Entry 7TW5 (electron microscopy, 5.70 A resolution (low resolution: residue-level contacts below are approximate; hydrogen-bond / salt-bridge calls are withheld)); this record covers chains B and H of the 5 polymer chains in the assembly.

# Chain B
Name: Band 3 anion transport protein
Organism: Homo sapiens
Reference sequence: P02730 (B3AT_HUMAN); numbering as in UniProt (aligned over 1-911)
Sequence (911 residues; row label = number of the first residue in the row):
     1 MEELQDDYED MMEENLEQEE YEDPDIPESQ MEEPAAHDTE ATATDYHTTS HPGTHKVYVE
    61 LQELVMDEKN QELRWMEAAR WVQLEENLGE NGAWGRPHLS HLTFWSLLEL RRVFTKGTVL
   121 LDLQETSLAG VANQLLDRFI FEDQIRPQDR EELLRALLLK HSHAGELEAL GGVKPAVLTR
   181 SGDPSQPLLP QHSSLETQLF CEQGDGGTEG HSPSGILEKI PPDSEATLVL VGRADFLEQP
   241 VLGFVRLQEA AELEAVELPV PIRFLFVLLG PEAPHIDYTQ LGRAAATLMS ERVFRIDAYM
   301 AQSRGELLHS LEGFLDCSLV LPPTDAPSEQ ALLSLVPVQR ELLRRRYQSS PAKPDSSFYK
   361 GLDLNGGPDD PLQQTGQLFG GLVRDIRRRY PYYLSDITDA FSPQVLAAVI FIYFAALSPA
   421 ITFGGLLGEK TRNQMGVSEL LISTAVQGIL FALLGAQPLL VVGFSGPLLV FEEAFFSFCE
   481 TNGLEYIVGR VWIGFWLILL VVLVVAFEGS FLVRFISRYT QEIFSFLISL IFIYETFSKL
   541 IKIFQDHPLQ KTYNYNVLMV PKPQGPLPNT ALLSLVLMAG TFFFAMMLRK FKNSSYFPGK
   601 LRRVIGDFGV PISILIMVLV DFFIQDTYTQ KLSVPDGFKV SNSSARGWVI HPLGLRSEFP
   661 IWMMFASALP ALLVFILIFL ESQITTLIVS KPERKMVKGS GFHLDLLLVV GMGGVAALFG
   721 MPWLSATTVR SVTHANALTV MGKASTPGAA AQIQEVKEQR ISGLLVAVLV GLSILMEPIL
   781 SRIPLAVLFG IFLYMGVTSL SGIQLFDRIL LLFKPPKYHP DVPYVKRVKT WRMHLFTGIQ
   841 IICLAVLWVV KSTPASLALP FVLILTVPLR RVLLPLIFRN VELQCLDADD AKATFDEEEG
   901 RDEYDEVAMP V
Not modelled in the structure: 1-54, 203-210, 358-368, 744-750, 895-911
Curated features (UniProtKB/Swiss-Prot):
  - region: Glu13 to Met31 (Microbial infection: Interaction with P.falciparum (isolate K1) FBPA), Ala176 to Ser185 (Interaction with ANK1)
  - site: Lys590 (Important for anion transport), Glu681 (Important for anion-proton cotransport)
  - modified residue: Met1 (N-acetylmethionine), Tyr8 (Phosphotyrosine), Tyr21 (Phosphotyrosine), Tyr46 (Phosphotyrosine), Ser185 (Phosphoserine), Ser350 (Phosphoserine), Tyr359 (Phosphotyrosine), Tyr904 (Phosphotyrosine)
  - lipidation: Cys843 (S-palmitoyl cysteine)
  - glycosylation: Asn642 (N-linked (GlcNAc...) (complex) asparagine)
  - natural variant: Glu40 (E40K: Found in patients with hemolytic anemia; uncertain significance), Lys56 (K56E: In Di(a)/Memphis-II antigen), Glu90 (E90K: In SPH4), Gly130 (G130R: In SPH4), Pro147 (P147S: In SPH4), Ala285 (A285D: In SPH4), Pro327 (P327R: In SPH4), Ala400 to Ala408 (deletion: In SAO and DRTA4), Glu429 (E429D: In NFLD+ antigen), Arg432 (R432W: In ELO antigen), Thr444 (T444N: In DRTA4), Gly455 (G455E: In SPH4; G455R: In SPH4), 40 further natural variant entries in UniProt
  - mutagenesis: Glu85 (E85A/R: Impairs expression at the cell membrane), Arg283 (R283A/E/S: Impairs expression at the cell membrane), Asn642 (N642D: Loss of N-glycosylation site), Glu681 (E681Q: Impairs expression at the cell membrane)
From the paper describing this entry:
  - disease-associated variants - E40K, G130R: decreased binding to Protein 4.2 (citing earlier work)

# Chain H
Name: Ankyrin-1
Organism: Homo sapiens
Reference sequence: P16157 (ANK1_HUMAN); residues 1-1881 here = UniProt positions 1-1881
Sequence (1881 residues; numbered 1 to 1881; the number before each row is that of its first residue):
     1 MPYSVGFREA DAATSFLRAA RSGNLDKALD HLRNGVDINT CNQNGLNGLH LASKEGHVKM
    61 VVELLHKEII LETTTKKGNT ALHIAALAGQ DEVVRELVNY GANVNAQSQK GFTPLYMAAQ
   121 ENHLEVVKFL LENGANQNVA TEDGFTPLAV ALQQGHENVV AHLINYGTKG KVRLPALHIA
   181 ARNDDTRTAA VLLQNDPNPD VLSKTGFTPL HIAAHYENLN VAQLLLNRGA SVNFTPQNGI
   241 TPLHIASRRG NVIMVRLLLD RGAQIETKTK DELTPLHCAA RNGHVRISEI LLDHGAPIQA
   301 KTKNGLSPIH MAAQGDHLDC VRLLLQYDAE IDDITLDHLT PLHVAAHCGH HRVAKVLLDK
   361 GAKPNSRALN GFTPLHIACK KNHVRVMELL LKTGASIDAV TESGLTPLHV ASFMGHLPIV
   421 KNLLQRGASP NVSNVKVETP LHMAARAGHT EVAKYLLQNK AKVNAKAKDD QTPLHCAARI
   481 GHTNMVKLLL ENNANPNLAT TAGHTPLHIA AREGHVETVL ALLEKEASQA CMTKKGFTPL
   541 HVAAKYGKVR VAELLLERDA HPNAAGKNGL TPLHVAVHHN NLDIVKLLLP RGGSPHSPAW
   601 NGYTPLHIAA KQNQVEVARS LLQYGGSANA ESVQGVTPLH LAAQEGHAEM VALLLSKQAN
   661 GNLGNKSGLT PLHLVAQEGH VPVADVLIKH GVMVDATTRM GYTPLHVASH YGNIKLVKFL
   721 LQHQADVNAK TKLGYSPLHQ AAQQGHTDIV TLLLKNGASP NEVSSDGTTP LAIAKRLGYI
   781 SVTDVLKVVT DETSFVLVSD KHRMSFPETV DEILDVSEDE GEELISFKAE RRDSRDVDEE
   841 KELLDFVPKL DQVVESPAIP RIPCAMPETV VIRSEEQEQA SKEYDEDSLI PSSPATETSD
   901 NISPVASPVH TGFLVSFMVD ARGGSMRGSR HNGLRVVIPP RTCAAPTRIT CRLVKPQKLS
   961 TPPPLAEEEG LASRIIALGP TGAQFLSPVI VEIPHFASHG RGDRELVVLR SENGSVWKEH
  1021 RSRYGESYLD QILNGMDEEL GSLEELEKKR VCRIITTDFP LYFVIMSRLC QDYDTIGPEG
  1081 GSLKSKLVPL VQATFPENAV TKRVKLALQA QPVPDELVTK LLGNQATFSP IVTVEPRRRK
  1141 FHRPIGLRIP LPPSWTDNPR DSGEGDTTSL RLLCSVIGGT DQAQWEDITG TTKLVYANEC
  1201 ANFTTNVSAR FWLSDCPRTA EAVNFATLLY KELTAVPYMA KFVIFAKMND PREGRLRCYC
  1261 MTDDKVDKTL EQHENFVEVA RSRDIEVLEG MSLFAELSGN LVPVKKAAQQ RSFHFQSFRE
  1321 NRLAMPVKVR DSSREPGGSL SFLRKAMKYE DTQHILCHLN ITMPPCAKGS GAEDRRRTPT
  1381 PLALRYSILS ESTPGSLSGT EQAEMKMAVI SEHLGLSWAE LARELQFSVE DINRIRVENP
  1441 NSLLEQSVAL LNLWVIREGQ NANMENLYTA LQSIDRGEIV NMLEGSGRQS RNLKPDRRHT
  1501 DRDYSLSPSQ MNGYSSLQDE LLSPASLGCA LSSPLRADQY WNEVAVLDAI PLAATEHDTM
  1561 LEMSDMQVWS AGLTPSLVTA EDSSLECSKA EDSDATGHEW KLEGALSEEP RGPELGSLEL
  1621 VEDDTVDSDA TNGLIDLLEQ EEGQRSEEKL PGSKRQDDAT GAGQDSENEV SLVSGHQRGQ
  1681 ARITHSPTVS QVTERSQDRL QDWDADGSIV SYLQDAAQGS WQEEVTQGPH SFQGTSTMTE
  1741 GLEPGGSQEY EKVLVSVSEH TWTEQPEAES SQADRDRRQQ GQEEQVQEAK NTFTQVVQGN
  1801 EFQNIPGEQV TEEQFTDEQG NIVTKKIIRK VVRQIDLSSA DAAQEHEEVT VEGPLEDPSE
  1861 LEVDIDYFMK HSKDHTSTPN P
Not modelled in the structure: 1-173, 798-801, 813-1881
Curated features (UniProtKB/Swiss-Prot):
  - modified residue: Asn105 (3S: -3-hydroxyasparagine), Asn233 (3S: -3-hydroxyasparagine), Ser429 (Phosphoserine), Asn431 (3S: -3-hydroxyasparagine), Asn464 (3S: -3-hydroxyasparagine), Asn629 (3S: -3-hydroxyasparagine), Asn662 (3S: -3-hydroxyasparagine), Asp695 (3S: -3-hydroxyaspartate), Asn728 (3S: -3-hydroxyasparagine), Ser759 (Phosphoserine), Asn761 (3S: -3-hydroxyasparagine), Ser781 (Phosphoserine), Ser817 (Phosphoserine), Ser834 (Phosphoserine), Ser856 (Phosphoserine), Thr961 (Phosphothreonine), Tyr1073 (Phosphotyrosine), Ser1082 (Phosphoserine), Thr1378 (Phosphothreonine), Thr1380 (Phosphothreonine) and 14 more in UniProt
  - natural variant: Leu276 (L276R: In SPH1), Asp332 (D332H: In a breast cancer sample), Val463 (V463I: In SPH1), Arg619 (R619H: In Brueggen), Ile1054 (I1054T: In SPH1), Asp1592 (D1592N: In Duesseldorf)
  - mutagenesis: Thr1824 (T1824P: Abolishes interaction with OBSCN (in isoform Mu17)), Lys1826 (K1826E: Abolishes interaction with OBSCN (in isoform Mu17)), Arg1829 (R1829G: Abolishes interaction with OBSCN (in isoform Mu17)), Lys1830 (K1830E: Abolishes interaction with OBSCN (in isoform Mu17))

# Interface between chain B and chain H
Pairs across the interface (19):
  Asn70(B) with Asn629(H); Ala659(H); Asn660(H)
  Ser127(B) with Gly592(H)
  Leu154(B) with Gln623(H)
  Arg155(B) with Leu622(H); Gln623(H); Tyr624(H); Gly625(H)
  Leu158(B) with Gln623(H); Tyr624(H)
  Lys160(B) with His596(H); Gly625(H); Gly626(H); Ser627(H)
  Gly182(B) with Gln658(H)
  Asp183(B) with Gln658(H)
  Pro184(B) with Gln658(H)
  Glu254(B) with Asn563(H)
Also at the interface, not in a pair above, chain B (15 interface residues in all): Gln71, Glu72, Ala129, Gly130, Glu151
Also at the interface, not in a pair above, chain H (15 interface residues in all): Leu589, Pro590
From the paper, about this interface:
  - interface residues, chain B: Lys69(B), Ser127(B), Glu151(B), Asp183(B), Glu252(B)
  - hot spots on chain B (mutagenesis) - G130R, R155A: abolished binding to Ankyrin-1 (chain H)
  - interface residues, chain H: Arg619(H), Lys657(H)

# Summary
The chain B/chain H interface involves 15 residues from each chain. UniProt lists 4 mutagenesis sites on chain
B; 4 mutagenesis sites on chain H. From the paper: E40K and G130R of chain B reduce binding to Protein 4.2;
interface residues Lys69(B), Ser127(B) and Arg619(H) among others.
Here chain B is Band 3 anion transport protein and chain H is Ankyrin-1, both from Homo sapiens. Entry 7TW5
(Cryo-EM structure of human ankyrin complex (B2P1A2) from red blood cell) was determined by electron
microscopy, deposited together with 7TVZ, 7TW0, 7TW1, 7TW3 and 7TW6.
